Entry 6RYI (X-ray diffraction, 2.69 A resolution); this record covers chains A and G of the 4 polymer chains in the assembly.

# Chain A
Protein: Protein WUSCHEL
Organism: Arabidopsis thaliana
UniProt: Q9SB92 (WUS_ARATH); numbering as in UniProt (aligned over 34-103)
Chain sequence (76 residues; numbered 30 to 105; the number before each row is that of its first residue):
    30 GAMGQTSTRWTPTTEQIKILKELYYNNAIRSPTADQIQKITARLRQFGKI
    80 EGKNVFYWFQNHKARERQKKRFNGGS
Not modelled in the structure: 30-36, 96-105
Construct notes: expression tag (30-33, 104-105)
Curated features (UniProtKB/Swiss-Prot):
  - DNA-binding region: Gln34 to Lys99 (Homeobox)
  - mutagenesis: Pro41 (P41L: In wus-3; weak allele in which meristem stem cells are misspecified and appear to undergo differentiation)
From the paper describing this entry:
  - binding site for the 16-nt DNA strand: Arg38, Tyr86, Arg94
  - contacts within the chain: Lys82-Tyr86 (hydrophobic contact)
  - binding site for the 16-nt DNA strand (chain G): Arg38
  - mutagenesis - T35R, S36R: unchanged binding to TGAA probe
  - mutagenesis - R94K (40-fold): decreased binding to TGAA probe
  - mutagenesis - T35R, S36R, R94K: increased binding to TAAT probe

# Chain G
Molecule: 16-nt DNA strand
Sequence (16 nucleotides; numbered 1 to 16; the number before each row is that of its first residue):
     1 CCCATCACGTGACGAC

# How chain A and chain G interact
Pairs across the interface (16; chain A residue first):
  Arg38(A) with DG11(G), sugar contact; DA12(G), phosphate contact
  Trp39(A) with DG11(G), hydrogen bond to the phosphate; DA12(G), hydrogen bond to the phosphate
  Pro41(A) with DG11(G), phosphate contact
  Lys82(A) with DC13(G), salt bridge to the phosphate
  Asn83(A) with DA12(G), hydrogen bond to the phosphate
  Tyr86(A) with DA12(G), phosphate contact; DC13(G), hydrogen bond to the phosphate
  Trp87(A) with DG11(G), phosphate contact
  Gln89(A) with DC13(G), base contact
  Asn90(A) with DG11(G), base contact; DA12(G), hydrogen bond to the base
  Arg94(A) with DT10(G), sugar contact; DG11(G), hydrogen bond to the base; DA12(G), base contact
Interface residues without a listed pair, chain G (6 interface residues in all): DG9, DG14

# Summary
10 residues of chain A and 6 residues of chain G are in contact; the contacts include 6 hydrogen bonds and 1
salt bridge. Polar pairs include Asn90(A)-DA12(G), Arg94(A)-DG11(G) and Trp39(A)-DG11(G). From the paper: a
binding site for the 16-nt DNA strand at Arg38(A), Tyr86(A) and Arg94(A); T35R, S36R and R94K of chain A
increase binding to TAAT probe.
Chain A is Protein WUSCHEL (Arabidopsis thaliana) and chain G is a 16-nt DNA strand; the structure, WUS-HD
bound to G-Box DNA, was determined by X-ray diffraction, deposited together with 6RY3, 6RYD and 6RYL.
